2F2A - chains A and C of the 3 polymer chains in the assembly; structure by X-ray diffraction, 2.30 A resolution.

[Chain A]
Protein: Glutamyl-tRNA(Gln) amidotransferase subunit A
Organism: Staphylococcus aureus
Notes: EC 6.3.5.-
Reference sequence: P63488 (GATA_STAAM); residue numbers follow UniProt; this construct covers 1-485
Sequence (485 residues; row label = number of the first residue in the row):
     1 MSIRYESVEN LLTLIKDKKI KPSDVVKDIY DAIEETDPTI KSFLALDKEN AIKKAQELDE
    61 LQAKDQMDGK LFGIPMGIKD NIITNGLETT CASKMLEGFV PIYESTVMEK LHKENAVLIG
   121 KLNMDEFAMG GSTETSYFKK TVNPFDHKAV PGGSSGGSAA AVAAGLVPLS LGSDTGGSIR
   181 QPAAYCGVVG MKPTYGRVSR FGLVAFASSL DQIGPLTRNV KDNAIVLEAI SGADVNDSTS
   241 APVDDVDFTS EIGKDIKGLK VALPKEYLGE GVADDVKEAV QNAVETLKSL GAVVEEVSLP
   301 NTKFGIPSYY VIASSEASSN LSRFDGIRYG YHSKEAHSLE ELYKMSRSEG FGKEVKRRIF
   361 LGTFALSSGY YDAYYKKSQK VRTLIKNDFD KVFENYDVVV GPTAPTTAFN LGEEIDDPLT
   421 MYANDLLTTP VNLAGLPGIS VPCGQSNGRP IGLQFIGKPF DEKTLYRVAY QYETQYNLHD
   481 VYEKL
Ligand contacts: glutamine (GLN): A128, M129, G130, S154, S173, D174, T175, G176, G177, S178, F206, Y309, Y310, R358, D425
Curated features (UniProtKB/Swiss-Prot):
  - active site: K79 (Charge relay system), S154 (Charge relay system), S178 (Acyl-ester intermediate)
What the authors report for this chain:
  - binding site for glutamine: T175, G176, G177, S178, R358, D425
  - catalytic residues: K79, S154, T175, G176, G177, S178

[Chain C]
Protein: Aspartyl/glutamyl-tRNA(Asn/Gln) amidotransferase subunit C
Organism: Staphylococcus aureus
Notes: EC 6.3.5.-
Reference sequence: P68807 (GATC_STAAM); residue numbers follow UniProt; this construct covers 1-100
Sequence (100 residues; each row starts with the number of its first residue):
     1 MTKVTREEVE HIANLARLQI SPEETEEMAN TLESILDFAK QNDSADTEGV EPTYHVLDLQ
    61 NVLREDKAIK GIPQELALKN AKETEDGQFK VPTIMNEEDA
Not modelled in the structure: 1-2, 95-100

[How chain A and chain C interact]
Residue-residue contacts - 98 pairs, chain A then chain C:
  F99(A) - N80(C)
  V100(A) - N80(C)  hydrogen bond (backbone-side chain)
  I102(A) - I72(C)  hydrophobic
  I102(A) - L76(C)  hydrophobic
  I102(A) - N80(C)
  Y195(A) - V56(C)  hydrophobic
  Y195(A) - L57(C)
  G196(A) - L57(C)
  S238(A) - L59(C)
  S238(A) - V62(C)
  S240(A) - L59(C)
  A241(A) - L57(C)  hydrophobic
  P242(A) - L59(C)
  F304(A) - Q41(C)
  F304(A) - N42(C)
  F304(A) - S44(C)
  F304(A) - A45(C)
  I306(A) - F38(C)  hydrophobic
  P307(A) - F38(C)  hydrophobic
  P307(A) - N42(C)
  S308(A) - N42(C)
  I327(A) - A81(C)
  I327(A) - F89(C)
  I327(A) - V91(C)  hydrophobic
  R328(A) - N80(C)
  R328(A) - A81(C)  hydrogen bond (backbone-backbone)
  R328(A) - F89(C)
  Y329(A) - N80(C)
  G330(A) - N80(C)
  G330(A) - K82(C)
  H332(A) - K82(C)
  H332(A) - E83(C)
  H337(A) - P92(C)
  S338(A) - P92(C)
  S338(A) - I94(C)
  L339(A) - P92(C)
  L339(A) - I94(C)
  E340(A) - N14(C)
  L342(A) - P92(C)
  Y343(A) - R17(C)
  K344(A) - N14(C)  hydrogen bond
  K344(A) - R17(C)
  K344(A) - L18(C)
  K344(A) - Q19(C)  hydrogen bond (backbone-backbone)
  R347(A) - A16(C)  hydrogen bond (side chain-backbone)
  R347(A) - R17(C)  hydrogen bond (side chain-backbone)
  R347(A) - L18(C)
  S348(A) - L18(C)
  S348(A) - Q19(C)  hydrogen bond (side chain-backbone)
  R357(A) - T31(C)
  I359(A) - A16(C)  hydrophobic
  I359(A) - L18(C)  hydrophobic
  F360(A) - V9(C)
  F360(A) - I12(C)  hydrophobic
  F360(A) - A13(C)
  F360(A) - L18(C)  hydrophobic
  F360(A) - M28(C)  hydrophobic
  L361(A) - L32(C)  hydrophobic
  L361(A) - I35(C)  hydrophobic
  L361(A) - L36(C)  hydrophobic
  T363(A) - I12(C)
  T363(A) - L15(C)
  T363(A) - A16(C)
  F364(A) - K3(C)
  F364(A) - E8(C)
  F364(A) - I12(C)  hydrophobic
  F364(A) - L36(C)  hydrophobic
  Y370(A) - K3(C)
  Y370(A) - E8(C)  hydrogen bond
  Y374(A) - L36(C)  hydrophobic
  Y374(A) - K40(C)
  K376(A) - P52(C)
  K377(A) - N42(C)  hydrogen bond (side chain-backbone)
  K377(A) - A45(C)  hydrogen bond (side chain-backbone)
  K377(A) - T47(C)  hydrogen bond
  S378(A) - N42(C)  hydrogen bond
  Q379(A) - P52(C)
  Q379(A) - T53(C)  hydrogen bond (backbone-backbone)
  Q379(A) - Y54(C)
  K380(A) - T47(C)
  K380(A) - V50(C)  hydrogen bond (side chain-backbone)
  K380(A) - P52(C)
  V381(A) - A45(C)  hydrophobic
  V381(A) - T47(C)
  R382(A) - T53(C)
  R382(A) - V56(C)
  T383(A) - E51(C)  hydrogen bond (side chain-backbone)
  T383(A) - P52(C)
  T383(A) - T53(C)  hydrogen bond
  L384(A) - D46(C)
  L384(A) - T47(C)
  L384(A) - V50(C)  hydrophobic
  K386(A) - V56(C)
  L419(A) - S34(C)
  L419(A) - F38(C)  hydrophobic
  L433(A) - V56(C)
  G435(A) - V56(C)
  F460(A) - L57(C)  hydrophobic
Interface residues without a listed pair, chain A (60 interface residues in all): S209, T239, K303, Y310, V311, F351, K353, K356, S367, Y422, A434
Interface residues without a listed pair, chain C (47 interface residues in all): E27, A39, D43

[Summary]
The interface between chain A and chain C involves 60 residues on one side and 47 on the other; the contacts
include 16 hydrogen bonds. Among the polar pairs are V100(A)-N80(C), K344(A)-N14(C) and R347(A)-A16(C). From
the paper: catalytic residues K79(A), S154(A) and T175(A) among others; a binding site for glutamine at
T175(A), G176(A) and G177(A) among others.
Here chain A is Glutamyl-tRNA(Gln) amidotransferase subunit A and chain C is Aspartyl/glutamyl-tRNA(Asn/Gln)
amidotransferase subunit C, both from Staphylococcus aureus. Entry 2F2A (Structure of tRNA-Dependent
Amidotransferase GatCAB complexed with Gln) was determined by X-ray diffraction, deposited together with 2DF4,
2DQN, 2G5H and 2G5I.
